5BUT - chains A and C of the 6 polymer chains in the assembly; structure by X-ray diffraction, 5.97 A resolution (low resolution: residue-level contacts below are approximate; hydrogen-bond / salt-bridge calls are withheld).

Chain A (and C):
Name: Ktr system potassium uptake protein A
Organism: Bacillus subtilis
Notes: fragment: regulatory domain; chain C of this document is another copy of the same molecule, construct and numbering; everything in this record applies to it too
UniProtKB: O32080 (KTRA_BACSU); the construct has insertions or renumbered stretches relative to UniProt, so the offset changes along the chain: 1-144 = UniProt 1-144; 149-282 = UniProt 7-140
Chain sequence (288 residues; numbered 1 to 288; the number before each row is that of its first residue):
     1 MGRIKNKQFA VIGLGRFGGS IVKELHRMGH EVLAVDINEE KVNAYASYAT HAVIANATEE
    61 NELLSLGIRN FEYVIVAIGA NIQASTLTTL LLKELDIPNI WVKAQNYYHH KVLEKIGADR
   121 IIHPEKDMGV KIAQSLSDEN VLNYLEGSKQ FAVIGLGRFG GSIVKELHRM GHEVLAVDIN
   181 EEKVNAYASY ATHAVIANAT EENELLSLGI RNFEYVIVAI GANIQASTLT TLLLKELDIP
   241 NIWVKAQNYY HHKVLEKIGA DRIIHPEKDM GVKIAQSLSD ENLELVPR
Unresolved in the structure: 1-6, 141-148, 283-288
Differences from the reference sequence: linker (145-148); expression tag (283-288); engineered mutation Val22 (Cys in O32080)
Swiss-Prot annotation at these positions:
  - binding site (NAD(+)): Arg16, Asp36 to Asn38, Asn56, Ala57, Ile78 to Ala80, Lys103 to Gln105, His109, Glu125, Arg158, Asp178 to Asn180, Asn198, Ala199, Ile220 to Ala222, Lys245 to Gln247, His251, Glu267
What the authors report for this chain:
  - conformationally variable residues (domain motion): Leu66, Phe71

Chain A / chain C interface:
Contacting residue pairs (27; chain A residue first):
  Asn56(A) with Tyr108(C)
  Thr58(A) with Tyr108(C)
  Ile82(A) with Gln83(C)
  Gln83(A) with Ile82(C); Asn106(C); Tyr108(C); His109(C)
  Leu87(A) with Tyr108(C); Lys111(C); Lys115(C)
  Leu90(A) with Val112(C); Lys115(C)
  Leu91(A) with Lys115(C)
  Glu94(A) with Lys115(C)
  Asn106(A) with Gln83(C)
  Tyr108(A) with Asn56(C); Thr58(C); Gln83(C); Leu87(C)
  His109(A) with Gln83(C)
  Lys111(A) with Leu87(C)
  Val112(A) with Leu90(C)
  Lys115(A) with Leu87(C); Leu90(C); Leu91(C); Glu94(C)
  Ile116(A) with Ile116(C)
Interface residues without a listed pair, chain A (16 interface residues in all): Asn81
Interface residues without a listed pair, chain C (16 interface residues in all): Asn81

Summary:
Chain A and chain C each contribute 16 residues to their interface. From UniProt: 28 NAD+-binding residues on
chain A. From the paper: conformational variability at Leu66(A) and Phe71(A).
Both chains are Ktr system potassium uptake protein A (Bacillus subtilis). Entry 5BUT (Crystal structure of
inactive conformation of KtrAB K+ transporter) was determined by X-ray diffraction.
